6YJX - chain A; structure by X-ray diffraction, 1.20 A resolution.

# Chain A
Protein: Lysozyme
Source organism: Gallus gallus
Notes: EC 3.2.1.17
Reference sequence: P00698 (LYSC_CHICK); residues 1-129 here correspond to UniProt positions 19-147 (UniProt number = residue number + 18)
Amino-acid sequence (129 residues; each row starts with the number of its first residue):
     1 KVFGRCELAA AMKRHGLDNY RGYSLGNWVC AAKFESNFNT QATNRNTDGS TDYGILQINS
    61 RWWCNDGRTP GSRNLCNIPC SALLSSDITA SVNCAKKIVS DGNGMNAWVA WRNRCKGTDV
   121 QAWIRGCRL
Disulfides: Cys6-Cys127, Cys30-Cys115, Cys64-Cys80, Cys76-Cys94
Metal / ion sites: Na+: Ser60, Cys64, Ser72, Arg73

# Summary
The Na+ site is built by Ser60, Cys64, Ser72 and Arg73.
Chain A is Lysozyme (Gallus gallus); the structure, Structure of Hen egg-white lysozyme crystallized with PAS
polypeptide, was determined by X-ray diffraction together with 6YJW from the same study.
